PDB entry 9CXB | electron microscopy, 3.33 A resolution | chains B and C of the 7 polymer chains in the assembly

Chain B:
Name: Gamma-aminobutyric acid receptor subunit alpha-1
From: Homo sapiens
Reference sequence: P14867 (GBRA1_HUMAN); residues 1-429 here correspond to UniProt positions 28-456 (UniProt number = residue number + 27)
Chain sequence (429 residues; numbered 1 to 429; the number before each row is that of its first residue):
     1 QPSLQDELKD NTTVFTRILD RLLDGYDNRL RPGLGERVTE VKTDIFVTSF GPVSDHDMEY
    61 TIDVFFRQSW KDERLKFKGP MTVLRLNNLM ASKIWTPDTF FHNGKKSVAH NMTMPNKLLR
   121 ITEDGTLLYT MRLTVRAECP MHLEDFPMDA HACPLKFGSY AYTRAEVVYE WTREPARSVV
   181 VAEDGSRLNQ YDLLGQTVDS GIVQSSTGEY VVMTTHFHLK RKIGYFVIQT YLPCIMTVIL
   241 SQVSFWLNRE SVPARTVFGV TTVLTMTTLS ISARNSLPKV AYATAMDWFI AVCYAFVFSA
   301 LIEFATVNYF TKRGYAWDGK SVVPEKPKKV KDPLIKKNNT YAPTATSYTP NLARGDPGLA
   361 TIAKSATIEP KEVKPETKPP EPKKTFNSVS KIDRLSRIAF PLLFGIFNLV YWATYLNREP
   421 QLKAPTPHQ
Not modelled in the structure: 1-9, 313-387, 418-429
Disulfide bonds: Cys-139/Cys-153
Covalent attachments: glycan linked to Asn-111
Small-molecule neighbours: gamma-amino-butanoic acid (ABU): Phe-65, Arg-67, Leu-118, Thr-130

Chain C:
Name: Gamma-aminobutyric acid receptor subunit beta-1
From: Homo sapiens
Reference sequence: P18505 (GBRB1_HUMAN); residues 1-449 here correspond to UniProt positions 26-474 (UniProt number = residue number + 25)
Chain sequence (449 residues; each row starts with the number of its first residue):
     1 HSTNEPSNMS YVKETVDRLL KGYDIRLRPD FGGPPVDVGM RIDVASIDMV SEVNMDYTLT
    61 MYFQQSWKDK RLSYSGIPLN LTLDNRVADQ LWVPDTYFLN DKKSFVHGVT VKNRMIRLHP
   121 DGTVLYGLRI TTTAACMMDL RRYPLDEQNC TLEIESYGYT TDDIEFYWNG GEGAVTGVNK
   181 IELPQFSIVD YKMVSKKVEF TTGAYPRLSL SFRLKRNIGY FILQTYMPST LITILSWVSF
   241 WINYDASAAR VALGITTVLT MTTISTHLRE TLPKIPYVKA IDIYLMGCFV FVFLALLEYA
   301 FVNYIFFGKG PQKKGASKQD QSANEKNKLE MNKVQVDAHG NILLSTLEIR NETSGSEVLT
   361 SVSDPKATMY SYDSASIQYR KPLSSREAYG RALDRHGVPS KGRIRRRASQ LKVKIPDLTD
   421 VNSIDKWSRM FFPITFSLFN VVYWLYYVH
Not modelled in the structure: 1-7, 307-420, 448-449
Disulfide bonds: Cys-136/Cys-150
Covalent attachments: N-acetylglucosamine (NAG) linked to Asn-80; glycan linked to Asn-149
Small-molecule neighbours: gamma-amino-butanoic acid (ABU): Tyr-97, Glu-155, Ser-156, Tyr-157, Phe-200, Thr-202, Tyr-205

Interface between chain B and chain C:
Residue-residue contacts (77; chain B residue first):
  Asp-27(B) with Lys-13(C)
  Asn-28(B) with Asp-84(C); Arg-86(C)
  Arg-29(B) with Val-16(C); Asp-17(C), salt bridge; Leu-20(C); Asp-84(C)
  Leu-30(B) with Val-12(C), hydrophobic
  Gly-33(B) with Met-9(C)
  Leu-34(B) with Val-12(C), hydrophobic
  Gly-35(B) with Asn-8(C)
  Glu-36(B) with Asn-8(C)
  Arg-74(B) with Met-9(C)
  Ser-92(B) with Arg-86(C), hydrogen bond (backbone-side chain)
  Asp-98(B) with Val-111(C)
  Thr-99(B) with Val-109(C); Thr-110(C), hydrogen bond (backbone-side chain)
  Phe-100(B) with Tyr-62(C); Val-109(C); Asn-113(C); Arg-129(C)
  Phe-101(B) with Arg-129(C), hydrogen bond (backbone-side chain)
  His-102(B) with Arg-129(C)
  Gly-104(B) with Arg-129(C), hydrogen bond (backbone-side chain)
  Lys-105(B) with Met-49(C); Phe-105(C); His-107(C)
  Lys-106(B) with Phe-105(C)
  Ser-107(B) with Val-109(C)
  Ala-109(B) with Val-109(C)
  Met-131(B) with Thr-110(C)
  Leu-133(B) with Val-109(C), hydrophobic; Thr-110(C)
  Glu-138(B) with Ser-46(C), hydrogen bond; Asp-48(C)
  Tyr-160(B) with Arg-114(C); Met-115(C), hydrophobic; Gly-127(C); Leu-128(C), hydrogen bond (side chain-backbone)
  Ala-161(B) with Thr-82(C); Arg-114(C); Met-115(C), hydrophobic
  Thr-163(B) with Arg-117(C)
  Glu-166(B) with Thr-82(C), hydrogen bond
  Ser-206(B) with Asp-43(C), hydrogen bond
  Thr-207(B) with Gln-64(C); Met-115(C)
  Tyr-210(B) with Met-115(C); Arg-117(C), hydrogen bond
  Val-252(B) with Ala-249(C), hydrophobic
  Pro-253(B) with Ala-249(C), hydrophobic
  Thr-256(B) with Ala-249(C); Ala-252(C); Leu-253(C)
  Val-260(B) with Leu-253(C), hydrophobic
  Val-263(B) with Leu-235(C), hydrophobic
  Leu-264(B) with Leu-235(C), hydrophobic; Thr-260(C)
  Thr-267(B) with Pro-228(C)
  Ile-271(B) with Gln-224(C); His-267(C)
  Arg-274(B) with Tyr-220(C); Leu-223(C)
  Lys-279(B) with Pro-184(C); Gln-185(C); Tyr-220(C)
  Val-280(B) with Pro-184(C); Tyr-220(C)
  Ala-281(B) with Pro-184(C); Asn-217(C); Gly-219(C)
  Tyr-294(B) with Leu-231(C), hydrophobic
  Phe-298(B) with Leu-231(C), hydrophobic
  Leu-301(B) with Leu-235(C), hydrophobic; Val-238(C), hydrophobic
  Asn-308(B) with Trp-241(C); Ile-242(C)
Other interface residues (no listed pair), chain B (59 interface residues in all): Gly-25, Arg-31, Asp-57, Phe-66, Ile-94, Pro-97, Val-108, Tyr-162, Ser-270, Ala-283, Asp-287, Ala-305, Tyr-309
Other interface residues (no listed pair), chain C (53 interface residues in all): Leu-81, Leu-83, Val-87, Leu-125, Met-227, Asn-243, Thr-256

Overview:
59 residues of chain B and 53 residues of chain C are in contact, with 9 hydrogen bonds and 1 salt bridge.
Polar pairs include Arg-29(B)/Asp-17(C), Ser-92(B)/Arg-86(C) and Thr-99(B)/Thr-110(C). Ligands of chain B:
gamma-amino-butanoic acid. Bound to chain C: gamma-amino-butanoic acid.
Here chain B is Gamma-aminobutyric acid receptor subunit alpha-1 and chain C is Gamma-aminobutyric acid
receptor subunit beta-1, both from Homo sapiens. Entry 9CXB (Native human GABAA receptor of
beta2-alpha1-beta1-alpha2-gamma2 assembly) was determined by electron microscopy together with 9CRS, 9CRV,
9CSB, 9CT0, 9CTJ, 9CTP and 6 further entries from the same study.
